3J31 - chains E and J of the 18 polymer chains in the assembly; structure by electron microscopy, 4.50 A resolution (low resolution: residue-level contacts below are approximate; hydrogen-bond / salt-bridge calls are withheld).

== Chain E (and J) ==
Protein: Coat protein
Organism: Sulfolobus turreted icosahedral virus
Notes: chain J of this document is another copy of the same molecule, construct and numbering; everything in this record applies to it too
UniProt: Q6Q0J0 (Q6Q0J0_9VIRU); numbering as in UniProt (aligned over 1-345)
Sequence (345 residues; each row starts with the number of its first residue):
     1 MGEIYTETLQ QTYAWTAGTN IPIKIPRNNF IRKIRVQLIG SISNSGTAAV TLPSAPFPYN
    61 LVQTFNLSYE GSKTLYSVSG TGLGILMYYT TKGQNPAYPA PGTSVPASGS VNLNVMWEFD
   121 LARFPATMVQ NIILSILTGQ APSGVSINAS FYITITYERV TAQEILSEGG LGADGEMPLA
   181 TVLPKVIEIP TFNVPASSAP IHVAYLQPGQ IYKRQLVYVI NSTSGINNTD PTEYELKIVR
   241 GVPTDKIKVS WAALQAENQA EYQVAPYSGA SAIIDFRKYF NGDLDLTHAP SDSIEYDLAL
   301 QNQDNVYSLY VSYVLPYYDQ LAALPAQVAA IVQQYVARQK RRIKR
Unresolved in the structure: 1

== Interface between chain E and chain J ==
Pairs across the interface (19):
  Val-239(E) / Lys-185(J)
  Val-239(E) / Gln-207(J)
  Arg-240(E) / Pro-208(J)
  Arg-240(E) / Gly-209(J)
  Arg-240(E) / Thr-287(J)
  Gly-241(E) / Lys-185(J)
  Gly-241(E) / Gly-209(J)
  Gly-241(E) / Val-314(J)
  Val-242(E) / Lys-73(J)
  Val-242(E) / Leu-183(J)
  Val-242(E) / Val-314(J)
  Pro-243(E) / Ser-72(J)
  Pro-243(E) / Lys-73(J)
  Pro-243(E) / Thr-74(J)
  Pro-243(E) / Lys-185(J)
  Thr-244(E) / Ser-72(J)
  Thr-244(E) / Lys-73(J)
  Asp-245(E) / Ser-72(J)
  Ser-291(E) / Ser-291(J)
Also at the interface, not in a pair above, chain E (10 interface residues in all): Tyr-205, Asp-292
Also at the interface, not in a pair above, chain J (15 interface residues in all): Tyr-69, Ile-187, Ala-289, Asp-292

== Overview ==
The interface between chain E and chain J involves 10 residues on one side and 15 on the other.
Chain E and chain J are both Coat protein (Sulfolobus turreted icosahedral virus); the structure, Life in the
extremes: atomic structure of Sulfolobus Turreted Icosahedral Virus, was determined by electron microscopy
(same publication as 4IL7).
